Entry 8P70 (electron microscopy, 2.00 A resolution); this record covers chains H and I of the 3 polymer chains in the assembly.

# Chain H
Protein: CDK-activating kinase assembly factor MAT1
Source organism: Homo sapiens
UniProtKB: P51948 (MAT1_HUMAN), isoform P51948-1; residues 220-309 here = UniProt positions 220-309
Chain sequence (93 residues; numbered 217 to 309; the number before each row is that of its first residue):
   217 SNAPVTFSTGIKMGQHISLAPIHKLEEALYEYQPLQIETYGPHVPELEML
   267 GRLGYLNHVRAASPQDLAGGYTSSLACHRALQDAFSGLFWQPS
Not modelled in the structure: 217-243, 309
Differences from the reference sequence: expression tag (217-219)

# Chain I
Protein: Cyclin-H
Source organism: Homo sapiens
UniProtKB: P51946 (CCNH_HUMAN); residue numbers follow UniProt; this construct covers 1-323
Chain sequence (324 residues; numbered 0 to 323; the number before each row is that of its first residue; numbering starts at 0):
     0 XMYHNSSQKRHWTFSSEEQLARLRADANRKFRCKAVANGKVLPNDPVFLE
    50 PHEEMTLCKYYEKRLLEFCSVFKPAMPRSVVGTACMYFKRFYLNNSVMEY
   100 HPRIIMLTCAFLACKVDEFNVSSPQFVGNLRESPLGQEKALEQILEYELL
   150 LIQQLNFHLIVHNPYRPFEGFLIDLKTRYPILENPEILRKTADDFLNRIA
   200 LTDAYLLYTPSQIALTAILSSASRAGITMESYLSESLMLKENRTCLSQLL
   250 DIMKSMRNLVKKYEPPRSEEVAVLKQKLERCHSAELALNVITKKRKGYED
   300 DDYVSKKSKHEEEEWTDDDLVESL
Not modelled in the structure: 39-43, 285-323
Modified positions: ACE (acetyl group) at position 0
Differences from the reference sequence: acetylation (0)
Swiss-Prot annotation at these positions:
  - modified residue: Ser5 (Phosphoserine), Ser132 (Phosphoserine), Ser304 (Phosphoserine), Thr315 (Phosphothreonine), Ser322 (Phosphoserine)
  - mutagenesis: Ser5 (S5A: No effect on the transcriptional activity of the reconstituted TFIIH complex), Ser304 (S304A: No effect on the transcriptional activity of the reconstituted TFIIH complex)

# Chain H / chain I interface
Residue-residue contacts (53; chain H residue first):
  Ile253(H) with His3(I)
  Glu254(H) with His3(I)
  Thr255(H) with His3(I)
  Tyr256(H) with His3(I); Lys8(I)
  Leu269(H) with Thr176(I)
  Gly270(H) with Thr176(I)
  Tyr271(H) with Asp173(I); Thr176(I); Arg177(I)
  His274(H) with Lys175(I), hydrogen bond (side chain-backbone); Thr176(I), hydrogen bond
  Val275(H) with Ile172(I), hydrophobic
  Cys293(H) with Ile172(I), hydrophobic
  Arg295(H) with Arg165(I)
  Ala296(H) with Arg165(I); Gly169(I); Ile172(I), hydrophobic
  Leu297(H) with Gly169(I)
  Gln298(H) with Met1(I)
  Asp299(H) with Met1(I); Arg165(I), salt bridge; Pro166(I)
  Ala300(H) with Pro166(I); Gly169(I); Phe170(I); Ser210(I)
  Phe301(H) with Phe170(I), hydrophobic; Asp173(I)
  Ser302(H) with Tyr2(I); His3(I), hydrogen bond; Ser210(I), hydrogen bond (backbone-side chain)
  Gly303(H) with Thr208(I), hydrogen bond (backbone-side chain); Ser210(I), hydrogen bond (backbone-side chain); Gln211(I), hydrogen bond (backbone-side chain)
  Leu304(H) with Phe170(I), hydrophobic; Ser210(I), hydrogen bond (backbone-side chain); Gln211(I), hydrogen bond (backbone-side chain); Leu214(I), hydrophobic; Leu236(I), hydrophobic; Leu248(I)
  Phe305(H) with Leu238(I), hydrophobic; Cys244(I), hydrophobic
  Trp306(H) with Tyr2(I); Lys8(I); Thr12(I); Thr208(I); Gln211(I), hydrogen bond (backbone-side chain)
  Gln307(H) with Gln247(I); Ile251(I)
  Pro308(H) with Thr12(I); Phe13(I); Leu206(I)
Other interface residues (no listed pair), chain H (25 interface residues in all): Pro258
Other interface residues (no listed pair), chain I (31 interface residues in all): Asn4, Ser14, Tyr231, Met237, Asp250

# Overview
25 residues of chain H face 31 of chain I across their interface; the contacts include 10 hydrogen bonds and 1
salt bridge. Polar pairs include Asp299(H)-Arg165(I), His274(H)-Lys175(I) and His274(H)-Thr176(I). From
UniProt: 2 mutagenesis sites on chain I.
Chain H is CDK-activating kinase assembly factor MAT1 and chain I is Cyclin-H, both from Homo sapiens; the
structure, Cryo-EM structure of CAK in complex with inhibitor ICEC0510-S, was determined by electron
microscopy, deposited together with 8ORM, 8P6V, 8P6W, 8P6X, 8P6Y, 8P6Z and 11 further entries.
